Entry 4IH1 (X-ray diffraction, 1.55 A resolution); this record covers chain A.

== Chain A ==
Protein: Hydrolase, alpha/beta fold family protein
Source organism: Arabidopsis thaliana
Reference sequence: Q9SZU7 (Q9SZU7_ARATH); numbering as in UniProt (aligned over 1-270)
Sequence (270 residues; each row starts with the number of its first residue):
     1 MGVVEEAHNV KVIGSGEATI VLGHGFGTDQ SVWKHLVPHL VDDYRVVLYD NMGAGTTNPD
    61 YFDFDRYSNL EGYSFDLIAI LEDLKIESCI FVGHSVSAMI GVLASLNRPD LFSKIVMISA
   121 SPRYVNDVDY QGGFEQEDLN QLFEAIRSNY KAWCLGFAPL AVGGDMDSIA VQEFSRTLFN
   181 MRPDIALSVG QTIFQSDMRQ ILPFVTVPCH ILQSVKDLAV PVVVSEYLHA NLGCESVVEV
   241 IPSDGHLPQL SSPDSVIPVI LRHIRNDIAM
Not modelled in the structure: 269-270
What the authors report for this chain:
  - catalytic residues: S95, D217, H246
  - specificity-determining residues: F157, I193, F194

== In short ==
From the paper: catalytic residues S95, D217 and H246; specificity determinants F157, I193 and F194.
Chain A is Hydrolase, alpha/beta fold family protein (Arabidopsis thaliana); the structure, Crystal structure
of Karrikin Insensitive 2 (KAI2) from Arabidopsis thaliana, was determined by X-ray diffraction together with
4IH4, 4IH9 and 4IHA from the same study.
